3S1R - chains B and C of the 12 polymer chains in the assembly; structure by X-ray diffraction, 3.20 A resolution.

== Chain B ==
Molecule: DNA-directed RNA polymerase II subunit RPB2
From: Saccharomyces cerevisiae
Notes: EC 2.7.7.6
UniProtKB: P08518 (RPB2_YEAST); numbering as in UniProt (aligned over 1-1224)
Amino-acid sequence (1224 residues; each row starts with the number of its first residue):
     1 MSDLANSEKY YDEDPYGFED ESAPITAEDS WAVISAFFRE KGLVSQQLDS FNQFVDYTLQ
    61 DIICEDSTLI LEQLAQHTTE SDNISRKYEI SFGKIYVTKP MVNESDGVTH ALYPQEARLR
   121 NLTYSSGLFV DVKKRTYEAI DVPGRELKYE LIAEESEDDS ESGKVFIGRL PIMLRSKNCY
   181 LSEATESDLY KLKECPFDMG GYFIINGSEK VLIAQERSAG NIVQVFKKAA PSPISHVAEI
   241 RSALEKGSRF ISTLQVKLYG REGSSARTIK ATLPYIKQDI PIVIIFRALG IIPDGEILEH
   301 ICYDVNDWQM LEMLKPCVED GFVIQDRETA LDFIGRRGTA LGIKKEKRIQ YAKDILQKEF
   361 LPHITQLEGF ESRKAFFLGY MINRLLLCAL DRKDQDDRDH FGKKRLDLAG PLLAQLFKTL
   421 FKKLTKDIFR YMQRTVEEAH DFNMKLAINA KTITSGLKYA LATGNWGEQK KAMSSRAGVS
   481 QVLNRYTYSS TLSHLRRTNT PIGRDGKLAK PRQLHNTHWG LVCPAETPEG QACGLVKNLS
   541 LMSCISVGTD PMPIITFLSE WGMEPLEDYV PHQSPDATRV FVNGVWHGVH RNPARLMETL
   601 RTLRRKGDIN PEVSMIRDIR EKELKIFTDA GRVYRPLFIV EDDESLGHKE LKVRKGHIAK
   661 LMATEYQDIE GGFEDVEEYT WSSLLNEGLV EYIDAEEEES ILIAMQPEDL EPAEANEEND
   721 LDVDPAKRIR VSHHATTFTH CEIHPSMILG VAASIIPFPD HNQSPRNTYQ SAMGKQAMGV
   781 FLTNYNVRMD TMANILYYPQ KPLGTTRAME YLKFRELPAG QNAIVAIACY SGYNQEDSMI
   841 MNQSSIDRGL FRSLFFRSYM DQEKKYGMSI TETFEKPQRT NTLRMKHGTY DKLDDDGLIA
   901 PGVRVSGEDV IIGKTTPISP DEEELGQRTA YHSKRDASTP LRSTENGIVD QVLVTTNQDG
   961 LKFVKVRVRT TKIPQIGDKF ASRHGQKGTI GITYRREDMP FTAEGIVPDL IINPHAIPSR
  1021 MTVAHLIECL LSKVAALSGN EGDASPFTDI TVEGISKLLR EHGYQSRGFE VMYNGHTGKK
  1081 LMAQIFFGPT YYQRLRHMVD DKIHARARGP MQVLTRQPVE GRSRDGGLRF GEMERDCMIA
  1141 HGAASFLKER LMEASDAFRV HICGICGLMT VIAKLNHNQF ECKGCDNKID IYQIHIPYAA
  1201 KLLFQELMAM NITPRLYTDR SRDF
Not modelled in the structure: 1-19, 71-88, 142-163, 336-344, 438-445, 503-508, 669-677, 716-721, 920-932
Bound ions: Zn2+: Cys-1163, Cys-1166, Cys-1182, Cys-1185
Residues lining bound ligands: GTP (guanosine-5'-triphosphate): Glu-529, Arg-766, Tyr-769, Ser-1019, Arg-1020

== Chain C ==
Molecule: DNA-directed RNA polymerase II subunit RPB3
From: Saccharomyces cerevisiae
UniProtKB: P16370 (RPB3_YEAST); residue numbers follow UniProt; this construct covers 1-318
Amino-acid sequence (318 residues; each row starts with the number of its first residue):
     1 MSEEGPQVKI REASKDNVDF ILSNVDLAMA NSLRRVMIAE IPTLAIDSVE VETNTTVLAD
    61 EFIAHRLGLI PLQSMDIEQL EYSRDCFCED HCDKCSVVLT LQAFGESEST TNVYSKDLVI
   121 VSNLMGRNIG HPIIQDKEGN GVLICKLRKG QELKLTCVAK KGIAKEHAKW GPAAAIEFEY
   181 DPWNKLKHTD YWYEQDSAKE WPQSKNCEYE DPPNEGDPFD YKAQADTFYM NVESVGSIPV
   241 DQVVVRGIDT LQKKVASILL ALTQMDQDKV NFASGDNNTA SNMLGSNEDV MMTGAEQDPY
   301 SNASQMGNTG SGGYDNAW
Not modelled in the structure: 1-2, 269-318
Swiss-Prot annotation at these positions:
  - binding site (Zn(2+)): Cys-86, Cys-88, Cys-92, Cys-95
  - modified residue: Ser-2 (N-acetylserine)
  - natural variant: Ala-30 (A30D: In mutant RPB3-1)
  - mutagenesis: Lys-9 (K9E: Transcript termination readthrough)
Bound ions: Zn2+: Cys-86, Cys-88, Cys-92, Cys-95

== Interface between chain B and chain C ==
Pairs across the interface (75):
  Tyr-797(B) / Glu-61(C)
  Tyr-797(B) / Phe-62(C)  hydrophobic
  Tyr-798(B) / Phe-62(C)
  Tyr-798(B) / His-65(C)
  Tyr-798(B) / Arg-66(C)  hydrogen bond
  Ser-844(B) / Ala-168(C)
  Asp-847(B) / His-65(C)
  Asp-847(B) / His-167(C)  hydrogen bond (backbone-side chain)
  Asp-847(B) / Ala-168(C)  hydrogen bond (side chain-backbone)
  Arg-848(B) / His-65(C)
  Arg-848(B) / Leu-69(C)
  Arg-848(B) / Ala-168(C)
  Gly-849(B) / His-65(C)
  Arg-852(B) / His-65(C)
  Arg-969(B) / Asp-60(C)  salt bridge
  Arg-969(B) / Glu-61(C)  salt bridge
  Thr-971(B) / Glu-61(C)  hydrogen bond
  Arg-995(B) / Lys-165(C)
  Arg-996(B) / Ile-38(C)
  Arg-996(B) / Ala-174(C)  hydrogen bond (side chain-backbone)
  Glu-997(B) / Arg-34(C)  hydrogen bond (backbone-side chain)
  Glu-997(B) / Arg-35(C)
  Glu-997(B) / Ile-38(C)
  Glu-997(B) / Ala-39(C)
  Asp-998(B) / Arg-35(C)  salt bridge
  Phe-1001(B) / Arg-34(C)
  Phe-1001(B) / Phe-178(C)  hydrophobic
  Ala-1003(B) / Glu-177(C)
  Ala-1003(B) / Phe-178(C)  hydrogen bond (backbone-backbone)
  Glu-1004(B) / Glu-177(C)
  Gly-1005(B) / Ala-175(C)
  Gly-1005(B) / Ile-176(C)
  Arg-1060(B) / Lys-199(C)  hydrogen bond (side chain-backbone)
  Arg-1060(B) / Glu-200(C)  hydrogen bond (side chain-backbone)
  Arg-1060(B) / Trp-201(C)
  Arg-1060(B) / Pro-202(C)
  Gly-1063(B) / Pro-202(C)
  Tyr-1064(B) / Pro-202(C)
  Gln-1065(B) / Glu-200(C)  hydrogen bond (side chain-backbone)
  Gln-1065(B) / Trp-201(C)
  Gln-1065(B) / Pro-202(C)
  Arg-1067(B) / Glu-194(C)  salt bridge
  Phe-1069(B) / Trp-192(C)  hydrophobic
  Phe-1069(B) / Trp-201(C)  hydrophobic
  Val-1071(B) / Tyr-191(C)  hydrophobic
  Tyr-1073(B) / Phe-178(C)
  Tyr-1073(B) / Glu-179(C)
  Tyr-1073(B) / Tyr-180(C)  hydrophobic
  Gly-1075(B) / Asn-31(C)
  Gly-1075(B) / Arg-34(C)
  Gly-1075(B) / Arg-35(C)  hydrogen bond (backbone-side chain)
  His-1076(B) / Asn-31(C)  hydrogen bond (backbone-side chain)
  His-1076(B) / Arg-35(C)
  Thr-1077(B) / Leu-27(C)
  Thr-1077(B) / Asn-31(C)
  Gly-1078(B) / Leu-27(C)
  Gly-1078(B) / Asn-31(C)  hydrogen bond (backbone-side chain)
  Gly-1078(B) / Phe-178(C)
  Gly-1078(B) / Tyr-180(C)
  Lys-1079(B) / Leu-27(C)
  Lys-1079(B) / Tyr-180(C)
  Lys-1079(B) / His-188(C)
  Lys-1080(B) / Tyr-180(C)  hydrogen bond (backbone-side chain)
  Lys-1080(B) / Asp-181(C)  salt bridge
  Lys-1080(B) / Asn-184(C)
  Lys-1080(B) / His-188(C)
  Leu-1081(B) / Thr-189(C)  hydrogen bond (backbone-side chain)
  Met-1082(B) / His-188(C)
  Met-1082(B) / Thr-189(C)
  Met-1082(B) / Asp-190(C)  hydrogen bond (backbone-backbone)
  Gln-1084(B) / Thr-189(C)  hydrogen bond
  Gln-1084(B) / Asp-190(C)  hydrogen bond (side chain-backbone)
  Gln-1084(B) / Tyr-191(C)
  Gln-1084(B) / Trp-192(C)  hydrogen bond (side chain-backbone)
  Gln-1084(B) / Trp-201(C)
Interface residues without a listed pair, chain B (41 interface residues in all): Tyr-785, Asn-786, Leu-854, Ile-948, Thr-970, Glu-1070, Asn-1074
Interface residues without a listed pair, chain C (37 interface residues in all): Val-57, Ala-59, Lys-187

== Summary ==
Chain B and chain C form an interface of 41 and 37 residues respectively, with 19 hydrogen bonds and 5 salt
bridges. Polar pairs include Arg-969(B)/Asp-60(C), Arg-969(B)/Glu-61(C) and Asp-998(B)/Arg-35(C). Chain B
binds GTP. From UniProt: 4 Zn2+-binding residues and one mutagenesis site on chain C.
Here chain B is DNA-directed RNA polymerase II subunit RPB2 and chain C is DNA-directed RNA polymerase II
subunit RPB3, both from Saccharomyces cerevisiae. Entry 3S1R (RNA Polymerase II Initiation Complex with a 5-nt
3'-deoxy RNA soaked with GTP) was determined by X-ray diffraction, deposited together with 3RZD, 3RZO, 3S14,
3S15, 3S16, 3S17 and 5 further entries.
